2OGO - chains 0 and B; structure by X-ray diffraction, 3.66 A resolution.

# Chain 0
Molecule: 23S ribosomal RNA
From: Deinococcus radiodurans
Sequence (2880 nucleotides; each row starts with the number of its first residue):
     1 GGUCAAGAUA GUAAGGGUCC ACGGUGGAUG CCCUGGCGCU GGAGCCGAUG AAGGACGCGA
    61 UUACCUGCGA AAAGCCCCGA CGAGCUGGAG AUACGCUUUG ACUCGGGGAU GUCCGAAUGG
   121 GGAAACCCAC CUCGUAAGAG GUAUCCGCAA GGAUGGGAAC UCAGGGAACU GAAACAUCUC
   181 AGUACCUGAA GGAGAAGAAA GAGAAUUCGA UUCCGUUAGU AGCGGCGAGC GAACCCGGAU
   241 CAGCCCAAAC CGAAACGCUU GCGUUUCGGG GUUGUAGGAC CAGUUUUUAA GAUUCAACCC
   301 CUCAAGCCGA AGUGGCUGGA AAGCUACACC UCAGAAGGUG AGAGUCCUGU AGGCGAACGA
   361 GCGGUUGACU GUACUGGCAC CUGAGUAGGU CGUUGUUCGU GAAACGAUGA CUGAAUCCGC
   421 GCGGACCACC GCGCAAGGCU AAAUACUCCC AGUGACCGAU AGCGCAUAGU ACCGUGAGGG
   481 AAAGGUGAAA AGAACCCCGG GAGGGGAGUG AAAGAGAACC UGAAACCGUG GACUUACAAG
   541 CAGUCAUGGC ACCUUAUGCG UGUUAUGGCG UGCCUAUUGA AGCAUGAGCC GGCGACUUAG
   601 ACCUGACGUG CGAGCUUAAG UUGAAAAACG GAGGCGGAGC GAAAGCGAGU CCGAAUAGGG
   661 CGGCAUUAGU ACGUCGGGCU AGACUCGAAA CCAGGUGAGC UAAGCAUGAC CAGGUUGAAA
   721 CCCCCGUGAC AGGGGGCGGA GGACCGAACC GGUGCCUGCU GAAACAGUCU CGGAUGAGUU
   781 GUGUUUAGGA GUGAAAAGCU AACCGAACCU GGAGAUAGCU AGUUCUCCCC GAAAUGUAUU
   841 GAGGUACAGC CUCGGAUGUU GACCAUGUCC UGUAGAGCAC UCACAAGGCU AGGGGGCCUA
   901 CCAGCUUACC AAACCUUAUG AAACUCCGAA GGGGCACGCG UUUAGUCCGG GAGUGAGGCU
   961 GCGAGAGCUA ACUUCCGUAG CCGAGAGGGA AACAACCCAG ACCAUCAGCU AAGGUCCCUA
  1021 AAUGAUCGCU CAGUGGUUAA GGAUGUGUCG UCGCAUAGAC AGCCAGGAGG UUGGCUUAGA
  1081 AGCAGCCACC CUUCAAAGAG UGCGUAAUAG CUCACUGGUC GAGUGACGAU GCGCCGAAAA
  1141 UGAUCGGGGC UCAAGUGAUC UACCGAAGCU AUGGAUUCAA CUCGCGAAGC GAGUUGUCUG
  1201 GUAGGGGAGC GUUCAGUCCG CGGAGAAGCC AUACCGGAAG GAGUGGUGGA GCCGACUGAA
  1261 GUGCGGAUGC CGGCAUGAGU AACGAUAAAA GAAGUGAGAA UCUUCUUCGC CGUAAGGACA
  1321 AGGGUUCCUG GGGAAGGGUC GUCCGCCCAG GGAAAGUCGG GACCUAAGGU GAGGCCGAAC
  1381 GGCGCAGCCG AUGGACAGCA GGUCAAGAUU CCUGCACCGA UCAUGUGGAG UGAUGGAGGG
  1441 ACGCAUUACG CUAUCCAAUG CCAAGCUAUG GCUAUGCUGG UUGGUACGCU CAAGGGCGAU
  1501 CGGGUCAGAA AAUCUACCGG UCACAUGCCU CAGACGUAUC GGGAGCUUCC UCGGAAGCGA
  1561 AGUUGGAAAC GCGACGGUGC CAAGAAAAGC UUCUAAACGU UGAAACAUGA UUGCCCGUAC
  1621 CGCAAACCGA CACAGGUGUC CGAGUGUCAA UGCACUAAGG CGCGCGAGAG AACCCUCGUU
  1681 AAGGAACUUU GCAAUCUCAC CCCGUAACUU CGGAAGAAGG GGUCCCCACG CUUCGCGUGG
  1741 GGCGCAGUGA AUAGGCCCAG GCGACUGUUU ACCAAAAUCA CAGCACUCUG CCAACACGAA
  1801 CAGUGGACGU AUAGGGUGUG ACGCCUGCCC GGUGCCGGAA GGUCAAGUGG AGCGGUGCAA
  1861 GCUGCGAAAU GAAGCCCCGG UGAACGGCGG CCGUAACUAU AACGGUCCUA AGGUAGCGAA
  1921 AUUCCUUGUC GGGUAAGUUC CGACCUGCAC GAAAGGCGUA ACGAUCUGGG CGCUGUCUCA
  1981 ACGAGGGACU CGGUGAAAUU GAAUUGGCUG UAAAGAUGCG GCCUACCCGU AGCAGGACGA
  2041 AAAGACCCCG UGGAGCUUUA CUAUAGUCUG GCAUUGGGAU UCGGGUUUCU CUGCGUAGGA
  2101 UAGGUGGGAG CCUGCGAAAC UGGCCUUUUG GGGUCGGUGG AGGCAACGGU GAAAUACCAC
  2161 CCUGAGAAAC UUGGAUUUCU AACCUGAAAA AUCACUUUCG GGGACCGUGC UUGGCGGGUA
  2221 GUUUGACUGG GGCGGUCGCC UCCCAAAAUG UAACGGAGGC GCCCAAAGGU CACCUCAAGA
  2281 CGGUUGGAAA UCGUCUGUAG AGCGCAAAGG UAGAAGGUGG CUUGACUGCG AGACUGACAC
  2341 GUCGAGCAGG GAGGAAACUC GGGCUUAGUG AACCGGUGGU ACCGUGUGGA AGGGCCAUCG
  2401 AUCAACGGAU AAAAGUUACC CCGGGGAUAA CAGGCUGAUC UCCCCCGAGA GUCCAUAUCG
  2461 GCGGGGAGGU UUGGCACCUC GAUGUCGGCU CGUCGCAUCC UGGGGCUGAA GAAGGUCCCA
  2521 AGGGUUGGGC UGUUCGCCCA UUAAAGCGGC ACGCGAGCUG GGUUCAGAAC GUCGUGAGAC
  2581 AGUUCGGUCU CUAUCCGCUA CGGGCGCAGG AGAAUUGAGG GGAGUUGCUC CUAGUACGAG
  2641 AGGACCGGAG UGAACGGACC GCUGGUCUCC CUGCUGUCGU ACCAACGGCA CAUGCAGGGU
  2701 AGCUAUGUCC GGAACGGAUA ACCGCUGAAA GCAUCUAAGC GGGAAGCCAG CCCCAAGAUG
  2761 AGUUCUCCCA CUGUUUAUCA GGUAAGACUC CCGGAAGACC ACCGGGUUAA GAGGCCAGGC
  2821 GUGCACGCAU AGCAAUGUGU UCAGCGGACU GGUGCUCAUC AGUCGAGGUC UUGACCACUC
Not modelled in the structure: 1, 249-291, 374-386, 892-910, 2098-2102, 2111-2116, 2126-2131, 2141-2156, 2775-2777, 2878-2880
Small-molecule neighbours: Retapamulin (G34): G2044, A2045, C2046, A2430, C2431, A2482, U2483, G2484, U2485

# Chain B
Molecule: 50S ribosomal protein L3
From: Deinococcus radiodurans
Reference sequence: Q9RXK2 (RL3_DEIRA); residues 1-211 here = UniProt positions 1-211
Chain sequence (211 residues; each row starts with the number of its first residue):
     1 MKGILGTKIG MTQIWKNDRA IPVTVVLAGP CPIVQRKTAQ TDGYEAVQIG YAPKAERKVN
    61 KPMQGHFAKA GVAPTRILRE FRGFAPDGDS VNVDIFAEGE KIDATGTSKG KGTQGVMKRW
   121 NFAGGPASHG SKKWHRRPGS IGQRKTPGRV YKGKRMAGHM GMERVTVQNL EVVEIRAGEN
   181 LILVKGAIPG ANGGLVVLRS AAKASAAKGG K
Not modelled in the structure: 206-211

# Interface between chain 0 and chain B
Pairs across the interface (37):
  U757(0) with Lys132(B), phosphate contact
  A1672(0) with Gln114(B), sugar contact
  C1692(0) with His129(B), base contact
  C1977(0) with Ala127(B), phosphate contact
  A1980(0) with Gly124(B), phosphate contact
  G2035(0) with Ser140(B), phosphate contact; Arg144(B), phosphate contact
  G2036(0) with Arg144(B), phosphate contact; Gly148(B), sugar contact
  U2490(0) with Ala123(B), phosphate contact; Gly139(B), sugar contact
  C2491(0) with Ala123(B), phosphate contact
  A2551(0) with Arg144(B), phosphate contact
  G2553(0) with Gln143(B), sugar contact
  G2557(0) with Gly139(B), base contact; Ser140(B), base contact
  G2597(0) with Arg149(B), sugar contact
  U2599(0) with Lys152(B), phosphate contact; Gly153(B), phosphate contact; Gly158(B), sugar contact
  A2600(0) with Gly158(B), sugar contact; His159(B), sugar contact
  U2615(0) with Leu78(B), phosphate contact; Arg79(B), phosphate contact
  A2658(0) with Pro189(B), sugar contact
  C2659(0) with Ser108(B), phosphate contact; Pro189(B), sugar contact
  C2710(0) with Gln168(B), sugar contact; Leu170(B), sugar contact
  U2766(0) with Lys61(B), sugar contact; Gly65(B), sugar contact
  C2767(0) with Lys61(B), sugar contact
  G2786(0) with Val59(B), phosphate contact; Asn60(B), phosphate contact
  A2796(0) with Gly110(B), phosphate contact
  G2797(0) with Gly110(B), phosphate contact
  A2798(0) with Gly112(B), phosphate contact
Interface residues without a listed pair, chain 0 (39 interface residues in all): C756, U1141, C1674, U1976, C2554, U2559, C2598, A2614, G2656, G2711, C2753, U2764, C2765, A2795
Interface residues without a listed pair, chain B (49 interface residues in all): Thr41, Gln64, Lys109, Thr113, Gly115, Asn121, Phe122, Pro126, Ser128, Gly130, Lys133, Arg136, Pro138, Ile141, Gly142, Lys145, Thr146, Pro147, Val150, Val165, Gly193

# Overview
Chain 0 and chain B form an interface of 39 and 49 residues respectively. Ligands of chain 0: Retapamulin.
Here chain 0 is 23S ribosomal RNA and chain B is 50S ribosomal protein L3, both from Deinococcus radiodurans.
Entry 2OGO (The crystal structure of the large ribosomal subunit from Deinococcus radiodurans complexed with
the pleuromutilin derivative ...) was determined by X-ray diffraction together with 2OGM and 2OGN from the
same study.
